Entry 6MZE (X-ray diffraction, 3.60 A resolution); this record covers chains K and L of the 14 polymer chains in the assembly.

Chain K:
Name: Tubulin beta chain
From: Sus scrofa
UniProt: P02554 (TBB_PIG); the author numbering skips numbers that UniProt does not, so the offset changes along the chain: 1-42 = UniProt 1-42; 45-360 = UniProt 43-358; 369-455 = UniProt 359-445
Chain sequence (445 residues; numbered 1 to 455; 10 numbers in that range are skipped by the numbering (no residue carries them; nothing is unmodelled there); the number before each row is that of its first residue):
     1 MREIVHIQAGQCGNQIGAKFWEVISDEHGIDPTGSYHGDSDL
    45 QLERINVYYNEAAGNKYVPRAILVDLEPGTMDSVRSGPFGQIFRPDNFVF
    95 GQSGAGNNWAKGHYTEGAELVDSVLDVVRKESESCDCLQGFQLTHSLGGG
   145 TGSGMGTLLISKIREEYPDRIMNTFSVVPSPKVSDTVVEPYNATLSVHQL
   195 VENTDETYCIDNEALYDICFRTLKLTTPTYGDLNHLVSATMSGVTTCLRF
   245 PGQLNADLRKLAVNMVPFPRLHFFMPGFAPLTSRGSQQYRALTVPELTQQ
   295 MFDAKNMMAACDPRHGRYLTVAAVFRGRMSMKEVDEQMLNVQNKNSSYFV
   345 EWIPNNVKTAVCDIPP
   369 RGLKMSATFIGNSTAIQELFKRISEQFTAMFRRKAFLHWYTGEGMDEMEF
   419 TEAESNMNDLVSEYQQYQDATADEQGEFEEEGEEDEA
Unresolved in the structure: 55-61, 442-455
Ligand contacts: GDP (guanosine-5'-diphosphate): G10, Q11, C12, Q15, I16, D69, N101, S140, G142, G143, G144, T145, G146, V171, P173, V177, S178, E183, N206, L209, Y224, L227, N228

Chain L:
Name: Protein Stu2p/Alp14p
From: Lachancea kluyveri NRRL Y-12651
Notes: engineered mutation(s): 256-297 residue linkers were replaced by the shorter linker (AVPAQSDNNSTLQTDKDGDTLMGN)
Chain sequence (536 residues; numbered 1 to 554; 18 numbers in that range are skipped by the numbering (no residue carries them; nothing is unmodelled there); the number before each row is that of its first residue):
     1 MADQDDVDFTTLPLEQRASHKVWKARLNAYQELNNLFTKSSVISPPNDVA
    51 NYWLDPELFASYIVDSNVVAQENAIIALHTLLEYISQVPNVSTSKLRLQW
   101 IPPLVEKGLSSSRAATKAKATDCIMLLTQSDTSIQQTVNLMLPSLSNKLP
   151 RLVSSCVKCLATIIEEFGFINVSDINILLSEILEPLPKLSSHADRNVRSE
   201 TMNLILQIYKWFGKELLQELLLEKLKPIQQRDLSRMFEKYEGTIPPKQQP
   251 RLFQWAVPA
   278 QSDNNSTLQTDKDGDTLMGNAVDPFELLPPSVILDKFPADFQTRISSTKW
   328 KDRVEALEEIHNNVLKPVKKLAHKNQDYSDYLRVLANVIQKDANVQAVTI
   378 AANSVQLLCNSLRSNFTRSYGAIVLVPLLERTKEKKPSVNEAICSALDAV
   428 ATYCGFDDCLEETLNYMKHKTPQVRIECTKFLTRMLQGWKSDGPLQNQLL
   478 FKLLPEVTTAVLKIVNDTQPTTRNTGFECFATLMKLVGERELADPLEKLD
   528 NLKKKKIYEYYEKVEVATGLEHHHHHH
Unresolved in the structure: 1-13, 44-45, 278-296, 544-554

Interface between chain K and chain L:
Contacting residue pairs - 11 pairs, chain K then chain L:
  Y108(K) with N371(L); V372(L), hydrophobic; K413(L), hydrogen bond
  T109(K) with W327(L)
  E113(K) with T325(L)
  D116(K) with A370(L)
  E159(K) with K410(L); T448(L)
  P162(K) with P449(L)
  E411(K) with W327(L)
  E417(K) with K413(L), salt bridge
Other interface residues (no listed pair), chain K (10 interface residues in all): A112, G412
Other interface residues (no listed pair), chain L (12 interface residues in all): R330, Q373, K447

In short:
Chain K and chain L form an interface of 10 and 12 residues respectively, with 1 hydrogen bond and 1 salt
bridge. Polar pairs include E417(K)-K413(L) and Y108(K)-K413(L). Bound to chain K: GDP.
Here chain K is Tubulin beta chain (Sus scrofa) and chain L is Protein Stu2p/Alp14p (Lachancea kluyveri NRRL
Y-12651). Entry 6MZE (Structural Basis of Tubulin Recruitment and Assembly by Microtubule Polymerases with
Tumor Overexpressed Gene (TOG) Domain ...) was determined by X-ray diffraction together with 6MZF and 6MZG
from the same study.
